Entry 6P8T (X-ray diffraction, 3.15 A resolution); this record covers chains C and D of the 4 polymer chains in the assembly.

== Chain C (and D) ==
Molecule: Phenylalanine--tRNA ligase alpha subunit
Source organism: Acinetobacter baumannii (strain ATCC 19606 / DSM 30007 / CIP 70.34 / JCM 6841 / NBRC 109757 / NCIMB 12457 / NCTC 12156 / 81)
Notes: EC 6.1.1.20; chain D of this document is another copy of the same molecule, construct and numbering; everything in this record applies to it too
Reference sequence: D0CA72 (D0CA72_ACIB2); residues 5-330 here correspond to UniProt positions 1-326 (UniProt number = residue number - 4)
Chain sequence (330 residues; numbered 1 to 330; the number before each row is that of its first residue):
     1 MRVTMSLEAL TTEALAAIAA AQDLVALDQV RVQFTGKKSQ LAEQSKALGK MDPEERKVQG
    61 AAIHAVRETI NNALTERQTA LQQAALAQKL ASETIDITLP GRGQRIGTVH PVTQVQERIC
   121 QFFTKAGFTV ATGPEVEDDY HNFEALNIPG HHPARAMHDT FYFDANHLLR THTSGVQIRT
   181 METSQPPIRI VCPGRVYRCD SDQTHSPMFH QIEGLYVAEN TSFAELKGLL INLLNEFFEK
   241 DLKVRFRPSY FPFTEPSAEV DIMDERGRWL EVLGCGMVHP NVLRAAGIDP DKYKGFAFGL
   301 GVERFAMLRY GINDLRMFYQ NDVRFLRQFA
Disordered / not traced: 149-158 (chain D: 1-93, 201-206)
Construct notes: initiating methionine (1); expression tag (2-4)
Ion coordination: Mg2+: Glu-255 (shared with 1 residue of chain A)
Residues lining bound ligands: N-benzyl-2-(cyclohex-1-en-1-yl)ethan-1-amine (NO4): Leu-146, Ser-174, Gln-177, Ile-178, Met-181, Glu-213, Leu-215, Phe-251, Phe-253, Thr-254, Gly-274, Cys-275, Val-278, Val-282, Ala-297, Phe-298, Gly-299
Reported in the primary citation:
  - mutagenesis - G175C: abolished binding to N-benzyl-2-(cyclohex-1-en-1-yl)ethan-1-amine

== Interface between chain C and chain D ==
Residue-residue contacts - 6 pairs, chain C then chain D:
  Thr-124(C) / Lys-125(D)
  Lys-125(C) / Thr-124(D)
  Lys-125(C) / Lys-125(D)
  Lys-125(C) / Ala-126(D)
  Lys-125(C) / Gly-127(D)  hydrogen bond (backbone-backbone)
  Gly-127(C) / Lys-125(D)  hydrogen bond (backbone-backbone)
Interface residues without a listed pair, chain C (4 interface residues in all): Ala-126

== Summary ==
The chain C/chain D interface involves 4 residues from each chain, with 2 hydrogen bonds. The hydrogen-bonded
pair Lys-125(C)/Gly-127(D) is a backbone contact. Ligands of chain C:
N-benzyl-2-(cyclohex-1-en-1-yl)ethan-1-amine. From the paper: G175C of chain C abolishes binding to
N-benzyl-2-(cyclohex-1-en-1-yl)ethan-1-amine.
Both chains are Phenylalanine--tRNA ligase alpha subunit (Acinetobacter baumannii (strain ATCC 19606 / DSM
30007 / CIP 70.34 / JCM 6841 / NBRC 109757 / NCIMB 12457 / NCTC 12156 / 81)). Entry 6P8T (Acinetobacter
baumannii tRNA synthetase in complex with compound 1) was determined by X-ray diffraction, deposited together
with 6OZ5, 6P24 and 6P26.
